PDB entry 3F5U | X-ray diffraction, 2.00 A resolution | chain A

Chain A:
Name: Death-associated protein kinase 1
Source organism: Homo sapiens
Notes: EC 2.7.11.1; fragment: Protein kinase domain, Catalytic domain
UniProt: P53355 (DAPK1_HUMAN); residues 1-285 here = UniProt positions 1-285
Sequence (295 residues; numbered 1 to 295; the number before each row is that of its first residue):
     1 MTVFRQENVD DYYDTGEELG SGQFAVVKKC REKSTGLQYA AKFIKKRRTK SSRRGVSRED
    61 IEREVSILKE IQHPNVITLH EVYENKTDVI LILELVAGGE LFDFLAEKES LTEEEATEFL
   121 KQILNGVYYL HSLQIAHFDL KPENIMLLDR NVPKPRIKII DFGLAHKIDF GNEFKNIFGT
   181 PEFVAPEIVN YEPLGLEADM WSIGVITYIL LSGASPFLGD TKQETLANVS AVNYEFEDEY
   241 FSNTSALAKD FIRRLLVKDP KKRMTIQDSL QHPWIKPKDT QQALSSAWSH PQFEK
Not modelled in the structure: 1, 278-290, 295
Differences from the reference sequence: expression tag (286-295)
Ion coordination: Mg2+: Asp161 (together with AMP-PNP)
Small-molecule neighbours: AMP-PNP (ANP; phosphoaminophosphonic acid-adenylate ester): Leu19, Gly20, Ser21, Gly22, Gln23, Phe24, Ala25, Val27, Ala40, Lys42, Ile77, Leu93, Glu94, Leu95, Val96, Glu100, Asp139, Lys141, Glu143, Asn144, Met146, Ile160, Asp161
UniProt features mapped onto this chain:
  - active site: Asp139 (Proton acceptor)
  - binding site (ATP): Leu19 to Val27, Lys42, Glu94 to Val96, Glu100, Asp161
  - mutagenesis: Lys42 (K42A: Loss of activity, apoptotic function and of autophosphorylation)
From the paper describing this entry:
  - binding site for AMP-PNP: Gly22, Gln23, Lys42, Glu94, Val96, Glu100, Asp139, Glu143, Asn144
  - Mg2+ coordination: Asp161
  - conformationally variable residues (side-chain flip): Gln23, Phe24

Overview:
Chain A binds AMP-PNP. UniProt lists active-site residue Asp139, 15 ATP-binding residues and one mutagenesis
site. From the paper: a binding site for AMP-PNP at Gly22, Gln23 and Lys42 among others; Mg2+ coordination by
Asp161.
Chain A is Death-associated protein kinase 1 (Homo sapiens); the structure, Crystal structure of the death
associated protein kinase in complex with AMPPNP and Mg2+, was determined by X-ray diffraction together with
3EH9, 3EHA and 3F5G from the same study.
